Entry 5YQR (X-ray diffraction, 2.40 A resolution); this record covers chain A.

# Chain A
Molecule: Endolysin/Membrane-anchored lipid-binding protein LAM6 fusion protein
Organism: Enterobacteria phage T4
Notes: EC 3.2.1.17
UniProtKB: chimeric construct of P00720, Q08001: residues 2-161 from P00720 (ENLYS_BPT4) positions 2-161 (same numbers); residues 1161-1272 from Q08001 positions 161-272 (UniProt number = residue number - 1000)
Amino-acid sequence (276 residues; numbered 0 to 1272; 997 numbers in that range are skipped by the numbering (no residue carries them; nothing is unmodelled there); the number before each row is that of its first residue; numbering starts at 0):
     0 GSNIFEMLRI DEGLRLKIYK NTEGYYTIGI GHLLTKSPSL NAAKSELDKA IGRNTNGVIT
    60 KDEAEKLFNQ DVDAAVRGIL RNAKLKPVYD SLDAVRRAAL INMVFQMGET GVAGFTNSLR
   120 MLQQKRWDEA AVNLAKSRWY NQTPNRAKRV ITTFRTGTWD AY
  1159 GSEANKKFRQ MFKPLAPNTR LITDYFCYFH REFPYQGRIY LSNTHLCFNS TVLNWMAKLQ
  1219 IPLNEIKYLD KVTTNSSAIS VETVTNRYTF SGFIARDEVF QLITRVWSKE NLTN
Not modelled in the structure: 0, 51-53, 1269-1272
Sequence notes: expression tag (0-1); engineered mutation G12 (Arg in P00720), N20 (Asp in P00720), T54 (Cys in P00720), A97 (Cys in P00720), R137 (Ile in P00720); linker (1159-1160)
UniProt features mapped onto this chain:
  - active site: E11 (Proton donor/acceptor)
  - binding site (substrate): L32, F104, S117, N132
Residues lining bound ligands: nonaethylene glycol (2PE): N2, F4, D72, R76
Reported in the primary citation:
  - mutagenesis - Q1194R, L1211E, W1213E, K1216Q, N1244R, Y1246R, T1247E, I1252E: unchanged localization

# Summary
Chain A binds nonaethylene glycol. UniProt lists active-site residue E11 and 4 substrate-binding residues. The
paper reports that Q1194R, L1211E and W1213E, among others, leave localization unchanged; 8 substitutions were
tested in all.
Chain A is Endolysin/Membrane-anchored lipid-binding protein LAM6 fusion protein (Enterobacteria phage T4);
the structure, Crystal structure of the PH-like domain of Lam6, was determined by X-ray diffraction (same
publication as 5YQP, 5YQI, 5YQJ and 5YS0).
